Entry 1ZK5 (X-ray diffraction, 1.40 A resolution); this record covers chain A.

[Chain A]
Molecule: F17G adhesin subunit
From: Escherichia coli
UniProt: Q9RH91 (Q9RH91_ECOLI); residues 1-176 here correspond to UniProt positions 23-198 (UniProt number = residue number + 22)
Chain sequence (176 residues; numbered 1 to 176; the number before each row is that of its first residue):
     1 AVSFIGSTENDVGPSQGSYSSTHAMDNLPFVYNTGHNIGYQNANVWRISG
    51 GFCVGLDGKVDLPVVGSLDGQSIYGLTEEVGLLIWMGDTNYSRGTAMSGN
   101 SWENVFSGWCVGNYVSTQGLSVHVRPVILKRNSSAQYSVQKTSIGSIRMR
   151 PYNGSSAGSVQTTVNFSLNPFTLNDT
Not modelled in the structure: 24-26, 176
Disulfide bonds: Cys-53/Cys-110

[In short]
Chain A is F17G adhesin subunit (Escherichia coli); the structure, Escherichia coli F17fG lectin domain
complex with N-acetylglucosamine, was determined by X-ray diffraction (same publication as 2BS7, 2BSB, 2BSC,
1ZPL and 2BS8).
